6IEN - chains B and C of the 4 polymer chains in the assembly; structure by X-ray diffraction, 2.70 A resolution.

[Chain B (and C)]
Molecule: Argininosuccinate lyase
Source organism: Mycobacterium tuberculosis (strain ATCC 25618 / H37Rv)
Notes: EC 4.3.2.1; chain C of this document is another copy of the same molecule, construct and numbering; everything in this record applies to it too
UniProt: P9WPY7 (ARLY_MYCTU); residue numbers follow UniProt; this construct covers 1-470
Chain sequence (470 residues; row label = number of the first residue in the row):
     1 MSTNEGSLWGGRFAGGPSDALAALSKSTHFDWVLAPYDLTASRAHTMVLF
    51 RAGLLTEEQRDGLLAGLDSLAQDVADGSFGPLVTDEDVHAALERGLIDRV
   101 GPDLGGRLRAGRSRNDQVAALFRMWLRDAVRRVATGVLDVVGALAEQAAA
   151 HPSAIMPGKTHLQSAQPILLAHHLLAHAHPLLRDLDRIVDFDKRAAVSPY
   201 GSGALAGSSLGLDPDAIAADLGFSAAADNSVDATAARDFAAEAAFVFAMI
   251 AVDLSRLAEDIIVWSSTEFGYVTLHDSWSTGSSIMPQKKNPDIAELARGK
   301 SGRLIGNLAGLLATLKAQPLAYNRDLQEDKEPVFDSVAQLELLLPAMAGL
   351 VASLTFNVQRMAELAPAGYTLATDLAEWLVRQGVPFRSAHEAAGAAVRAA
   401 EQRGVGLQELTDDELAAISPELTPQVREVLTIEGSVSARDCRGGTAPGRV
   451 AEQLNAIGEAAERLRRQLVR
Unresolved in the structure: 1-16 (chain C: 1-16, 391-426)
Ligand contacts:
  - argininosuccinate (AS1), molecule 1: Ser-27, Asp-87, His-89, Ser-113, Arg-114, Asn-115, Val-118, Tyr-322, Arg-324, Leu-326, Gln-327, Lys-330
  - argininosuccinate (AS1), molecule 2: Gly-281, Ser-282, Ser-283, Met-285, Lys-288, Asn-290, Asp-292

[Chain B / chain C interface]
Contacting residue pairs (73; chain B residue first):
  Lys-159(B) / Thr-267(C)
  Lys-159(B) / Glu-268(C)  salt bridge
  Thr-160(B) / Lys-288(C)  hydrogen bond
  His-161(B) / Lys-288(C)
  His-161(B) / Asn-290(C)  hydrogen bond
  His-161(B) / Pro-291(C)
  His-161(B) / Asp-292(C)  salt bridge
  His-161(B) / Glu-295(C)  salt bridge
  Leu-162(B) / Ser-266(C)
  Gln-163(B) / Ser-265(C)  hydrogen bond (side chain-backbone)
  Gln-163(B) / Ser-266(C)
  Gln-163(B) / Lys-288(C)
  Gln-163(B) / Lys-289(C)
  Gln-163(B) / Asn-290(C)
  Ser-164(B) / Thr-267(C)
  Ser-164(B) / Lys-288(C)
  Ala-165(B) / Met-285(C)  hydrophobic
  Gln-166(B) / Met-285(C)
  Glu-259(B) / Glu-259(C)
  Val-263(B) / Leu-162(C)  hydrophobic
  Ser-265(B) / Gln-163(C)  hydrogen bond (backbone-side chain)
  Ser-266(B) / Leu-162(C)
  Ser-266(B) / Gln-163(C)
  Ser-266(B) / Phe-269(C)
  Thr-267(B) / Ser-164(C)  hydrogen bond
  Glu-268(B) / Lys-159(C)  salt bridge
  Glu-268(B) / Glu-268(C)
  Glu-268(B) / Phe-269(C)
  Glu-268(B) / Tyr-271(C)  hydrogen bond
  Glu-268(B) / Leu-364(C)
  Phe-269(B) / Ser-266(C)
  Phe-269(B) / Glu-268(C)
  Phe-269(B) / Phe-269(C)  hydrophobic
  Tyr-271(B) / Glu-268(C)  hydrogen bond
  Ser-283(B) / Phe-386(C)
  Ile-284(B) / Gln-166(C)
  Ile-284(B) / Thr-373(C)
  Ile-284(B) / Phe-386(C)  hydrophobic
  Met-285(B) / Thr-160(C)
  Met-285(B) / Ala-165(C)  hydrophobic
  Met-285(B) / Gln-166(C)
  Met-285(B) / Thr-373(C)
  Pro-286(B) / Ala-372(C)  hydrophobic
  Pro-286(B) / Thr-373(C)
  Pro-286(B) / His-390(C)
  Lys-288(B) / Thr-160(C)  hydrogen bond
  Lys-288(B) / His-161(C)
  Lys-288(B) / Gln-163(C)
  Lys-289(B) / Gln-163(C)
  Asn-290(B) / His-161(C)  hydrogen bond
  Asn-290(B) / Gln-163(C)
  Asp-292(B) / His-161(C)
  Glu-295(B) / His-161(C)  salt bridge
  Ala-313(B) / Lys-316(C)  hydrogen bond (backbone-side chain)
  Thr-314(B) / Lys-316(C)  hydrogen bond (backbone-side chain)
  Lys-316(B) / Ala-313(C)  hydrogen bond (side chain-backbone)
  Lys-316(B) / Thr-314(C)  hydrogen bond (side chain-backbone)
  Lys-316(B) / Lys-316(C)  hydrogen bond (backbone-side chain)
  Leu-364(B) / Glu-268(C)
  Gly-368(B) / Gln-287(C)
  Tyr-369(B) / Gln-287(C)
  Ala-372(B) / Pro-286(C)
  Ala-372(B) / Gln-287(C)
  Thr-373(B) / Ile-284(C)  hydrogen bond (side chain-backbone)
  Thr-373(B) / Met-285(C)
  Phe-386(B) / Ser-283(C)
  Phe-386(B) / Ile-284(C)  hydrophobic
  His-390(B) / Ser-282(C)  hydrogen bond (side chain-backbone)
  His-390(B) / Ser-283(C)
  His-390(B) / Pro-286(C)
  Ala-393(B) / Pro-286(C)  hydrophobic
  Gly-394(B) / Pro-286(C)
  Val-397(B) / Gln-287(C)
Also at the interface, not in a pair above, chain B (44 interface residues in all): Pro-157, Ile-262, Gln-287, Pro-291, Arg-298, Arg-360
Also at the interface, not in a pair above, chain C (42 interface residues in all): Pro-157, Ile-262, Val-263, Arg-298, Arg-360, Ala-367, Tyr-369

[In short]
44 residues of chain B and 42 residues of chain C are in contact; the contacts include 16 hydrogen bonds and 5
salt bridges. Polar pairs include Lys-159(B)/Glu-268(C), His-161(B)/Asp-292(C) and His-161(B)/Glu-295(C).
Ligands of chain B: argininosuccinate.
Both chains are Argininosuccinate lyase (Mycobacterium tuberculosis (strain ATCC 25618 / H37Rv)). Entry 6IEN
(Substrate/product bound Argininosuccinate lyase from Mycobacterium tuberculosis) was determined by X-ray
diffraction (same publication as 6IEM).
